PDB entry 8DVI | electron microscopy, 3.20 A resolution | chains E and M of the 9 polymer chains in the assembly

[Chain E]
Name: DnaB-like replicative helicase
Source organism: Escherichia phage T4
Notes: EC 3.6.4.-
UniProt: P04530 (HELIC_BPT4); numbering as in UniProt (aligned over 1-475)
Chain sequence (475 residues; row label = number of the first residue in the row):
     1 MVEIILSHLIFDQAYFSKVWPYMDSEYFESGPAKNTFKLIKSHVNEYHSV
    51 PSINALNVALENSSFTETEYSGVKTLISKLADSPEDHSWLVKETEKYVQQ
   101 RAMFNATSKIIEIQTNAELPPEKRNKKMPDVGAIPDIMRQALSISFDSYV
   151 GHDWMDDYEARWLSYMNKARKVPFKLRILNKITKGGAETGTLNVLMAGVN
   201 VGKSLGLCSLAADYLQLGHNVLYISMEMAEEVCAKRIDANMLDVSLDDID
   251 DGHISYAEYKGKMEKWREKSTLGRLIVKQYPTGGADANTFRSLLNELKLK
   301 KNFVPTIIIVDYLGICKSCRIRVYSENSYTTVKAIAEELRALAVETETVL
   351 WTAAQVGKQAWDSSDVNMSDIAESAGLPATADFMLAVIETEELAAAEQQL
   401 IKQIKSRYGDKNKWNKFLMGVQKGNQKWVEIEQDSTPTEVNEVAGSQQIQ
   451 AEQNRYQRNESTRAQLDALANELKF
Not modelled in the structure: 433-475
Swiss-Prot annotation at these positions:
  - region: Tyr-456 to Phe-475 (Interaction with the helicase assembly factor)
  - binding site (ATP): Ala-197 to Ser-204
  - mutagenesis: Leu-192 (L192Q: Partially suppresses phage growth inhibition by extra copies of bacterial AbpA-AbpB), Asp-213 (D213Y: Partially suppresses phage growth inhibition by extra copies of bacterial AbpA-AbpB)
Residues lining bound ligands:
  - ATP-gamma-S (AGS; phosphothiophosphoric acid-adenylate ester), molecule 1: Lys-184, Lys-405, Ser-406, Arg-407, Tyr-408, Gly-409, Asp-410, Lys-411
  - ATP-gamma-S (AGS), molecule 2: Gly-198, Asn-200, Val-201, Gly-202, Lys-203, Ser-204, Leu-205, Met-228, Arg-236, Leu-246, Asp-311, Lys-423, Gln-426

[Chain M]
Molecule: 12-nt DNA strand
Sequence (12 nucleotides; numbered 6 to 17; the number before each row is that of its first residue):
     6 TTTTTTTTTTTT

[Chain E / chain M interface]
Residue-residue contacts - 9 pairs, chain E then chain M:
  Asn-327(E) with DT8(M), hydrogen bond to the base
  Ser-328(E) with DT9(M), hydrogen bond to the sugar
  Tyr-329(E) with DT8(M), phosphate contact; DT9(M), phosphate contact
  Lys-358(E) with DT11(M), salt bridge to the phosphate
  Ile-371(E) with DT10(M), phosphate contact
  Ala-372(E) with DT9(M), phosphate contact; DT10(M), phosphate contact
  Ala-375(E) with DT9(M), phosphate contact
Interface residues without a listed pair, chain E (9 interface residues in all): Glu-373, Ser-374
Interface residues without a listed pair, chain M (5 interface residues in all): DT12

[Overview]
The interface between chain E and chain M involves 9 residues on one side and 5 on the other, with 2 hydrogen
bonds and 1 salt bridge. Among the polar pairs are Asn-327(E)/DT8(M), Ser-328(E)/DT9(M) and
Lys-358(E)/DT11(M). Ligands of chain E: ATP-gamma-S.
Here chain E is DnaB-like replicative helicase (Escherichia phage T4) and chain M is a 12-nt DNA strand. Entry
8DVI (T4 bacteriophage primosome with single strand DNA, State 2) was determined by electron microscopy (same
publication as 8DTP, 8DUE, 8DVF, 8DW6, 8DWJ, 8G0Z and 8GAO).
